Entry 6GP7 (X-ray diffraction, 1.95 A resolution); this record covers chains B and A of the 3 polymer chains in the assembly.

== Chain B (and A) ==
Molecule: Cell cycle protein GpsB
Source organism: Bacillus subtilis subsp. subtilis str. 168
Notes: chain A of this document is another copy of the same molecule, construct and numbering; everything in this record applies to it too
UniProtKB: P0CI74 (GPSB_BACSU); residue numbers follow UniProt; this construct covers 5-64
Sequence (63 residues; numbered 2 to 64; the number before each row is that of its first residue):
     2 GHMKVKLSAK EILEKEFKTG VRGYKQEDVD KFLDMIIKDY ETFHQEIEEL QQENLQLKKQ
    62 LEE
Disordered / not traced: 2-4, 64 (chain A: 2-4, 63-64)
Sequence notes: expression tag (2-4)
What the authors report for this chain:
  - self-association interface (contacts with another copy of this molecule); pairs are residue here / residue on that copy: Y25-D31 (hydrogen bond)
  - mutagenesis - Y25F (8-fold): decreased binding to PBP1A
  - mutagenesis - D31A: unchanged stability with PBP1A
  - mutagenesis - Y25F, D31A: decreased binding to BsYrrS1-18
  - mutagenesis - Y25F, D31A: decreased binding to BsYpbE1-21

== Chain B / chain A interface ==
Residue-residue contacts (95):
  V6(B) - D40(A)
  V6(B) - T43(A)
  V6(B) - F44(A)  hydrophobic
  K7(B) - M36(A)
  K7(B) - D40(A)  hydrogen bond (backbone-side chain)
  L8(B) - F33(A)  hydrophobic
  L8(B) - M36(A)  hydrophobic
  L8(B) - I37(A)  hydrophobic
  L8(B) - D40(A)  hydrogen bond (backbone-side chain)
  I13(B) - F33(A)  hydrophobic
  I13(B) - I37(A)  hydrophobic
  K16(B) - F33(A)
  F18(B) - Y25(A)  hydrophobic
  F18(B) - D29(A)
  F18(B) - V30(A)  hydrophobic
  F18(B) - F33(A)  hydrophobic
  K19(B) - Y25(A)
  K19(B) - K26(A)  hydrogen bond (backbone-backbone)
  K19(B) - D29(A)
  T20(B) - R23(A)
  T20(B) - G24(A)
  T20(B) - K26(A)
  G21(B) - R23(A)
  G21(B) - G24(A)  hydrogen bond (backbone-backbone)
  G21(B) - K26(A)
  V22(B) - V22(A)
  R23(B) - T20(A)
  R23(B) - G21(A)  hydrogen bond (backbone-backbone)
  R23(B) - V22(A)  hydrogen bond (backbone-backbone)
  R23(B) - Q27(A)  hydrogen bond (backbone-side chain)
  G24(B) - T20(A)
  G24(B) - G21(A)  hydrogen bond (backbone-backbone)
  G24(B) - G24(A)
  G24(B) - Y25(A)
  Y25(B) - F18(A)  hydrophobic
  Y25(B) - K19(A)
  Y25(B) - G24(A)
  Y25(B) - Y25(A)  hydrogen bond (backbone-backbone)
  Y25(B) - Q27(A)
  Y25(B) - V30(A)  hydrophobic
  Y25(B) - D31(A)  hydrogen bond
  K26(B) - K19(A)  hydrogen bond (backbone-backbone)
  K26(B) - T20(A)
  Q27(B) - R23(A)
  Q27(B) - G24(A)
  Q27(B) - Y25(A)
  D29(B) - F18(A)
  D29(B) - K19(A)  hydrogen bond (side chain-backbone)
  V30(B) - F18(A)  hydrophobic
  V30(B) - Y25(A)  hydrophobic
  D31(B) - Y25(A)  hydrogen bond
  F33(B) - L8(A)  hydrophobic
  F33(B) - I13(A)  hydrophobic
  F33(B) - K16(A)
  F33(B) - F18(A)  hydrophobic
  L34(B) - I37(A)  hydrophobic
  M36(B) - K7(A)
  M36(B) - L8(A)  hydrophobic
  I37(B) - L8(A)  hydrophobic
  I37(B) - I37(A)  hydrophobic
  I37(B) - Y41(A)
  D40(B) - V6(A)
  D40(B) - K7(A)  hydrogen bond (side chain-backbone)
  D40(B) - L8(A)  hydrogen bond (side chain-backbone)
  D40(B) - Y41(A)  hydrogen bond
  Y41(B) - I37(A)
  Y41(B) - D40(A)  hydrogen bond
  Y41(B) - F44(A)  hydrophobic
  F44(B) - V6(A)  hydrophobic
  F44(B) - Y41(A)  hydrophobic
  F44(B) - F44(A)  hydrophobic
  F44(B) - H45(A)
  F44(B) - I48(A)  hydrophobic
  H45(B) - F44(A)
  I48(B) - F44(A)  hydrophobic
  I48(B) - I48(A)  hydrophobic
  L51(B) - I48(A)
  L51(B) - L51(A)  hydrophobic
  L51(B) - Q52(A)
  L51(B) - N55(A)  hydrogen bond (backbone-side chain)
  Q52(B) - L51(A)
  E54(B) - N55(A)  hydrogen bond
  E54(B) - K59(A)  salt bridge
  N55(B) - E54(A)
  N55(B) - N55(A)
  N55(B) - L58(A)
  L58(B) - N55(A)
  L58(B) - L58(A)  hydrophobic
  L58(B) - K59(A)
  L58(B) - L62(A)  hydrophobic
  K59(B) - E54(A)  salt bridge
  Q61(B) - L62(A)
  L62(B) - L58(A)  hydrophobic
  L62(B) - Q61(A)
  L62(B) - L62(A)  hydrophobic
Other interface residues (no listed pair), chain B (40 interface residues in all): K5, E12, K39, T43, E47
Other interface residues (no listed pair), chain A (39 interface residues in all): K5, E12, L34, E47

== Summary ==
Chain B and chain A form an interface of 40 and 39 residues respectively, with 19 hydrogen bonds and 2 salt
bridges. Among the polar pairs are E54(B)-K59(A), K7(B)-D40(A) and L8(B)-D40(A). The paper reports that Y25F
and D31A of chain B reduce binding to BsYrrS1-18; a self-association interface involving Y25(B) and D31(B).
Chain B and chain A are both Cell cycle protein GpsB (Bacillus subtilis subsp. subtilis str. 168); the
structure, Cell division regulator, B. subtilis GpsB, in complex with peptide fragment of Penicillin Binding
Protein PBP1A, was determined by X-ray diffraction (same publication as 6GPZ, 6GQA and 6GQN).
